Entry 4HV8 (X-ray diffraction, 2.00 A resolution); this record covers chains A and B of the 3 polymer chains in the assembly.

Chain A:
Name: H-2 class I histocompatibility antigen, D-B alpha chain
Organism: Mus musculus
UniProt: P01899 (HA11_MOUSE); residues 1-280 here correspond to UniProt positions 25-304 (UniProt number = residue number + 24)
Sequence (281 residues; each row starts with the number of its first residue; numbering starts at 0):
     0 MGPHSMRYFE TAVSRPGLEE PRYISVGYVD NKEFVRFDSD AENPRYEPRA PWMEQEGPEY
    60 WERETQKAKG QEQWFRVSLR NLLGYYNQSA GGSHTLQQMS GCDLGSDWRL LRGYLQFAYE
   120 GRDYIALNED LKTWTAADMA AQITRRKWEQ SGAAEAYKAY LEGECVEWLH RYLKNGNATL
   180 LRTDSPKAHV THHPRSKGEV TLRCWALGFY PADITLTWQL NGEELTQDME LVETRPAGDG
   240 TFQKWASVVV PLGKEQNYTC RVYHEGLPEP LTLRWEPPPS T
Disordered / not traced: 0-1, 278-280
Disulfides: C101-C164, C203-C259
Sequence notes: initiating methionine (0); engineered mutation A155 (His179 in P01899)
From the paper describing this entry:
  - mutagenesis - H155A: decreased stability

Chain B:
Name: Beta-2-microglobulin
Organism: Mus musculus
UniProt: P01887 (B2MG_MOUSE); residues 1-99 here correspond to UniProt positions 21-119 (UniProt number = residue number + 20)
Sequence (100 residues; each row starts with the number of its first residue; numbering starts at 0):
     0 MIQKTPQIQV YSRHPPENGK PNILNCYVTQ FHPPHIEIQM LKNGKKIPKV EMSDMSFSKD
    60 WSFYILAHTE FTPTETDTYA CRVKHASMAE PKTVYWDRDM
Disulfides: C25-C80
Sequence notes: initiating methionine (0)

Interface between chain A and chain B:
Contacting residue pairs (56; chain A residue first):
  F8(A) - F56(B)
  E9(A) - F56(B)
  T10(A) - F56(B)
  T10(A) - F62(B)
  R21(A) - M54(B)
  I23(A) - M54(B)  hydrophobic
  Y27(A) - S55(B)
  Y27(A) - Y63(B)
  R35(A) - D53(B)  salt bridge
  R35(A) - M54(B)  hydrogen bond (side chain-backbone)
  R35(A) - S55(B)  hydrogen bond
  R48(A) - D53(B)  salt bridge
  T94(A) - H31(B)
  T94(A) - P33(B)
  Q96(A) - F56(B)
  Q96(A) - W60(B)  hydrogen bond (side chain-backbone)
  Q96(A) - F62(B)
  Q97(A) - F56(B)
  Q97(A) - W60(B)
  M98(A) - F56(B)  hydrophobic
  M98(A) - K58(B)
  M98(A) - W60(B)  hydrophobic
  Y113(A) - K58(B)
  Q115(A) - W60(B)
  F116(A) - W60(B)
  A117(A) - W60(B)  hydrophobic
  E119(A) - M0(B)
  E119(A) - I1(B)
  E119(A) - H31(B)
  G120(A) - H31(B)
  G120(A) - W60(B)
  R121(A) - I1(B)
  D122(A) - W60(B)  hydrogen bond
  H192(A) - D98(B)  salt bridge
  R202(A) - D98(B)  hydrogen bond (side chain-backbone)
  R202(A) - M99(B)
  W204(A) - D98(B)
  W204(A) - M99(B)
  L206(A) - P14(B)  hydrophobic
  V231(A) - Q8(B)
  E232(A) - Q8(B)  hydrogen bond (backbone-side chain)
  R234(A) - Q8(B)  hydrogen bond
  R234(A) - Y10(B)
  R234(A) - M99(B)  hydrogen bond (side chain-backbone)
  P235(A) - Y10(B)  hydrogen bond (backbone-side chain)
  P235(A) - N24(B)
  P235(A) - Y26(B)
  A236(A) - R12(B)  hydrogen bond (backbone-side chain)
  A236(A) - N24(B)  hydrogen bond (backbone-side chain)
  G237(A) - R12(B)
  G237(A) - L65(B)
  D238(A) - R12(B)
  Q242(A) - Y10(B)
  Q242(A) - S11(B)  hydrogen bond (side chain-backbone)
  Q242(A) - R12(B)  hydrogen bond (side chain-backbone)
  W244(A) - M99(B)  hydrogen bond (side chain-backbone)
Interface residues without a listed pair, chain A (40 interface residues in all): V12, V25, E32, H93, H188, E229, T233
Interface residues without a listed pair, chain B (24 interface residues in all): S57, D59

Summary:
40 residues of chain A face 24 of chain B across their interface, with 14 hydrogen bonds and 3 salt bridges.
Among the polar pairs are R35(A)-D53(B), R48(A)-D53(B) and H192(A)-D98(B). From the paper: H155A of chain A
reduces stability.
Here chain A is H-2 class I histocompatibility antigen, D-B alpha chain and chain B is Beta-2-microglobulin,
both from Mus musculus. Entry 4HV8 (Crystal Structure of H2Db-H155A-NPM6I) was determined by X-ray diffraction
together with 4HUU, 4HUV, 4HUW and 4HUX from the same study.
